Entry 7O5Z (X-ray diffraction, 2.07 A resolution); this record covers chains A and B.

# Chain A (and B)
Molecule: Phosphomannomutase 2
Organism: Homo sapiens
Notes: EC 5.4.2.8; chain B of this document is another copy of the same molecule, construct and numbering; everything in this record applies to it too
Reference sequence: O15305 (PMM2_HUMAN); residues 1-246 here = UniProt positions 1-246
Amino-acid sequence (248 residues; numbered -1 to 246; the number before each row is that of its first residue; numbers below 1 keep their minus sign (Gly-1 is residue -1)):
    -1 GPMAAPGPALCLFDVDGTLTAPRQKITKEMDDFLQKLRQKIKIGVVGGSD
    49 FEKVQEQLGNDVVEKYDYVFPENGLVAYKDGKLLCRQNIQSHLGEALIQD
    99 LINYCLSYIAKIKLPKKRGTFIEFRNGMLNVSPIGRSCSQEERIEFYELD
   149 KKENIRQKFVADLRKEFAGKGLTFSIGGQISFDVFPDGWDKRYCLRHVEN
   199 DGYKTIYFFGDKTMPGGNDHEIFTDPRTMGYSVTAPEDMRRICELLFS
Unresolved in the structure: -1 to 4
Construct notes: expression tag (-1 to 0); engineered mutation Met237 (Thr in O15305)
Ion coordination: Mg2+ site 1: Asp12, Asp14, Asp209; Na+ near Asp48 (its only coordinating residue here); Mg2+ site 2: Phe221, Asp223, Thr226
UniProt features mapped onto this chain:
  - active site: Asp12 (Nucleophile), Asp14 (Proton donor/acceptor)
  - binding site (Mg(2+)): Asp12, Asp14, Asp209, Phe221, Asp223, Thr226
  - binding site (alpha-D-mannose 1-phosphate): Arg21, Arg123, Arg134, Arg141, Ser179, Asp181
  - modified residue: Ala2 (N-acetylalanine), Lys149 (N6-acetyllysine)
  - natural variant: Cys9 (C9Y: In CDG1A), Phe11 (F11C: In CDG1A), Gly15 (G15E: In CDG1A), Pro20 (P20S: In CDG1A), Leu32 (L32R: In CDG1A), Gln37 (Q37H: In CDG1A loss of activity; Q37L), Val44 (V44A: In CDG1A; V44L: In CDG1A), Tyr64 (Y64C: In CDG1A), Asp65 (D65Y: In CDG1A), Val67 (V67M: In CDG1A), Pro69 (P69S: In CDG1A), Tyr76 (Y76C: In CDG1A), 46 further natural variant entries in UniProt

# How chain A and chain B interact
Cross-chain cystine bridges: Cys83(A)-Cys83(B)
Pairs across the interface (47):
  Gln88(A) with Arg116(B)
  Glu93(A) with Lys114(B); Arg116(B), salt bridge
  Ile96(A) with Lys115(B)
  Gln97(A) with Leu112(B), hydrogen bond (side chain-backbone); Pro113(B), hydrogen bond (side chain-backbone); Lys114(B); Lys115(B)
  Ile100(A) with Lys115(B); Arg116(B); Phe119(B), hydrophobic
  Asn101(A) with Ala108(B), hydrogen bond (side chain-backbone); Lys115(B), hydrogen bond
  Leu104(A) with Leu104(B), hydrophobic; Ile107(B), hydrophobic
  Ser105(A) with Ala108(B)
  Ile107(A) with Leu104(B), hydrophobic
  Ala108(A) with Asn101(B), hydrogen bond (backbone-side chain); Ser105(B)
  Ile110(A) with Gln97(B)
  Leu112(A) with Gln97(B), hydrogen bond (backbone-side chain)
  Pro113(A) with Glu93(B); Gln97(B)
  Lys114(A) with Glu93(B); Gln97(B)
  Lys115(A) with Ile96(B); Gln97(B); Ile100(B); Asn101(B), hydrogen bond
  Arg116(A) with Gln88(B); Glu93(B), salt bridge; Ile100(B); Ile120(B); Phe122(B)
  Gly117(A) with Ile120(B); Phe122(B)
  Thr118(A) with Thr118(B); Ile120(B), hydrogen bond (backbone-backbone)
  Phe119(A) with Ile100(B), hydrophobic; Leu104(B), hydrophobic
  Ile120(A) with Arg116(B); Gly117(B); Thr118(B), hydrogen bond (backbone-backbone)
  Phe122(A) with Lys115(B); Arg116(B); Ser135(B)
  Ser135(A) with Phe122(B)
Also at the interface, not in a pair above, chain A (23 interface residues in all): Lys111
Also at the interface, not in a pair above, chain B (22 interface residues in all): Ile110

# Summary
23 residues of chain A and 22 residues of chain B are in contact; the contacts include 1 disulfide bond, 9
hydrogen bonds and 2 salt bridges. Polar contacts include Glu93(A)-Arg116(B), Gln97(A)-Leu112(B) and
Gln97(A)-Pro113(B).
Both chains are Phosphomannomutase 2 (Homo sapiens). Entry 7O5Z (Human phosphomannomutase 2 (PMM2) with
mutation T237M in apo state) was determined by X-ray diffraction, deposited together with 7O0C, 7O1B and 7O4G.
